PDB entry 3AJR | X-ray diffraction, 1.77 A resolution | chains A and B

[Chain A (and B)]
Name: NDP-sugar epimerase
Source organism: Thermoplasma volcanium
Notes: EC 1.1.1.103; chain B of this document is another copy of the same molecule, construct and numbering; everything in this record applies to it too
Reference sequence: Q97BK3 (Q97BK3_THEVO); numbering as in UniProt (aligned over 1-317)
Sequence (317 residues; each row starts with the number of its first residue):
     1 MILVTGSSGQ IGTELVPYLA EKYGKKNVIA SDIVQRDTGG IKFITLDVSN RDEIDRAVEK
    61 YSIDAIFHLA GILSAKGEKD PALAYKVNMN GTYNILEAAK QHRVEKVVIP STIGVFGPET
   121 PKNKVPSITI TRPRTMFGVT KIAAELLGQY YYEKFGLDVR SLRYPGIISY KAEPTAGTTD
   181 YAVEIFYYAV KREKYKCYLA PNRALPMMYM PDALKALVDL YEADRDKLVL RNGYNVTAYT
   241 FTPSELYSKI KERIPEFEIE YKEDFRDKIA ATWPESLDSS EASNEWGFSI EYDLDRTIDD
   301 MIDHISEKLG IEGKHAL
Disordered / not traced: 315-317 (chain B: 309-317)
Construct notes: engineered mutation Phe137 (Tyr in Q97BK3)
Residues lining bound ligands:
  - NAD (nicotinamide-adenine-dinucleotide): Gly6, Ser8, Gly9, Gln10, Ile11, Gly12, Asp32, Ile33, Val34, Leu46, Asp47, Val48, Ser49, Leu69, Ala70, Gly71, Ile72, Leu73, Val87, Pro110, Ser111, Thr112, Phe137, Lys141, Tyr164, Pro165, Gly166, Ile167, Thr179
  - (3R)-3-hydroxy-L-norvaline (VAH): Leu73, Ser74, Thr112, Ile113, Phe137, Tyr164, Pro165, Gly166, Gly177, Thr178, Thr179, Trp273

[Interface between chain A and chain B]
Residue-residue contacts (48; chain A residue first):
  Glu78(A) - Tyr150(B)  hydrogen bond
  Glu78(A) - Lys154(B)  salt bridge
  Pro81(A) - Tyr150(B)
  Pro81(A) - Phe155(B)  hydrophobic
  Ala82(A) - Tyr93(B)
  Tyr85(A) - Met89(B)
  Tyr85(A) - Tyr93(B)  hydrophobic
  Tyr85(A) - Leu147(B)  hydrophobic
  Met89(A) - Tyr85(B)
  Asn90(A) - Tyr85(B)  hydrogen bond
  Asn90(A) - Asn90(B)
  Tyr93(A) - Ala82(B)
  Tyr93(A) - Tyr85(B)  hydrophobic
  Glu119(A) - Ile128(B)
  Ile128(A) - Glu119(B)
  Ile128(A) - Ile130(B)  hydrophobic
  Thr129(A) - Ile130(B)
  Ile130(A) - Ile128(B)  hydrophobic
  Thr131(A) - Thr131(B)
  Arg132(A) - Leu146(B)
  Arg132(A) - Gln149(B)  hydrogen bond
  Arg132(A) - Leu230(B)  hydrogen bond (side chain-backbone)
  Arg132(A) - Asn232(B)
  Arg134(A) - Tyr150(B)
  Arg134(A) - Glu153(B)  salt bridge
  Met136(A) - Leu147(B)  hydrophobic
  Met136(A) - Tyr150(B)
  Val139(A) - Leu146(B)  hydrophobic
  Val139(A) - Leu147(B)  hydrophobic
  Ile142(A) - Leu146(B)  hydrophobic
  Leu146(A) - Arg132(B)
  Leu146(A) - Pro133(B)
  Leu146(A) - Val139(B)  hydrophobic
  Leu146(A) - Ile142(B)  hydrophobic
  Leu147(A) - Tyr85(B)  hydrophobic
  Leu147(A) - Met136(B)  hydrophobic
  Leu147(A) - Val139(B)  hydrophobic
  Gln149(A) - Arg132(B)  hydrogen bond
  Tyr150(A) - Glu78(B)  hydrogen bond
  Tyr150(A) - Pro81(B)
  Tyr150(A) - Arg134(B)
  Tyr150(A) - Thr135(B)
  Tyr150(A) - Met136(B)
  Glu153(A) - Arg134(B)  salt bridge
  Lys154(A) - Glu78(B)  salt bridge
  Lys154(A) - Pro81(B)
  Leu230(A) - Arg132(B)  hydrogen bond (backbone-side chain)
  Asn232(A) - Arg132(B)  hydrogen bond (backbone-side chain)
Other interface residues (no listed pair), chain A (28 interface residues in all): Pro133, Thr135, Phe155
Other interface residues (no listed pair), chain B (32 interface residues in all): Gly77, Glu97, Thr129, Ala143, Tyr151

[Summary]
Chain A and chain B form an interface of 28 and 32 residues respectively; the contacts include 8 hydrogen
bonds and 4 salt bridges. Polar contacts include Glu78(A)-Lys154(B), Arg134(A)-Glu153(B) and
Glu78(A)-Tyr150(B). Chain A binds (3R)-3-hydroxy-L-norvaline and NAD.
Both chains are NDP-sugar epimerase (Thermoplasma volcanium). Entry 3AJR (Crystal structure of
L-3-Hydroxynorvaline bound L-Threonine dehydrogenase (Y137F) from Hyperthermophilic Archaeon Thermoplasma
volcanium) was determined by X-ray diffraction, deposited together with 3A4V and 3A1N.
